4DR1 - chains A and T of the 21 polymer chains in the assembly; structure by X-ray diffraction, 3.60 A resolution.

# Chain A
Molecule: 16S rRNA
Source organism: Thermus thermophilus
Sequence (1522 nucleotides; each row starts with the number of its first residue; note: 42 numbers in that range are skipped by the numbering (no residue carries them; nothing is unmodelled there); a row labelled like 190A-190L holds insertion residues (190A, then the next letters in order); numbering starts at 0):
     0 UUUGUUGGAG AGUUUGAUCC UGGCUCAGGG UGAACGCUGG CGGCGUGCCU AAGACAUGCA
    60 AGUCGUGCGG G
    73 CCGCGGGGUU UU
    88 ACUCCG
    95 UGGUC
   101 AGCGGCGGAC GGGUGAGUAA CGCGUGGGU
  129A G
   130 ACCUACCCGG AAGAGGGGGA CAACCCGGGG AAACUCGGGC UAAUCCCCCA UGUGGACCCG
   190 C
190A-190L CCCUUGGGGUGU
   191 GUCCAAAGGG CUUU
   216 GCCCGCUUCC GGAUGGGCCC GCGUCCCAUC AGCUAGUUGG UGGGGUAAUG GCCCACCAAG
   276 GCGACGACGG GUAGCCGGUC UGAGAGGAUG GCCGGCCACA GGGGCACUGA GACACGGGCC
   336 CCACUCCUAC GGGAGGCAGC AGUUAGGAAU CUUCCGCAAU GGGCGCAAGC CUGACGGAGC
   396 GACGCCGCUU GGAGGAAGAA GCCCUUCGGG GUGUAAACUC CUGAA
   442 CCCGGGACGA AACCCCCGAC GA
   474 GGGGACUGAC GGUACCGGG
   494 GUAAUAGCGC CGGCCAACUC CGUGCCAGCA GCCGCGGUAA UACGGAGGGC GCGAGCGUUA
   554 CCCGGAUUCA CUGGGCGUAA AGGGCGUGUA GGCGGCCUGG GGCGUCCCAU GUGAAAGACC
   614 ACGGCUCAAC CGUGGGGGAG CGUGGGAUAC GCUCAGGCUA GACGGUGGGA GAGGGUGGUG
   674 GAAUUCCCGG AGUAGCGGUG AAAUGCGCAG AUACCGGGAG GAACGCCGAU GGCGAAGGCA
   734 GCCACCUGGU CCACCCGUGA CGCUGAGGCG CGAAAGCGUG GGGAGCAAAC CGGAUUAGAU
   794 ACCCGGGUAG UCCACGCCCU AAACGAUGCG CGCUAGGUCU CUGGGUCU
   848 CCUGGGGGCC GAAGCUAACG CGUUAAGCGC GCCGCCUGGG GAGUACGGCC GCAAGGCUGA
   908 AACUCAAAGG AAUUGACGGG GGCCCGCACA AGCGGUGGAG CAUGUGGUUU AAUUCGAAGX
   968 AACGCGAAGA ACCUUACCAG GCCUUGACAU GCUAGG
 1003A G
  1004 AACCCGGGUG AAAGCCUGGG GUGCCCC
1030A-1030D GCGA
  1031 GGGGAGCCCU AGCACAGGUG CUGCAUGGCC GUCGUCAGCU CGUGCCGUGA GGUGUUGGGU
  1091 UAAGUCCCGC AACGAGCGCA ACCCCCGCCG UUAGUUGCCA GCGGUUCGGC CGGGCACUCU
  1151 AACGGGACUG CCCGCGAAA
  1171 GCGGGAGGAA GGAGGGGACG ACGUCUGGUC AGCAUGGCCC UUACGGCCUG GGCGACACAC
  1231 GUGCUACAAU GCCCACUACA AAGCGAUGCC ACCCGGCAAC GGGGAGCUAA UCGCAAAAAG
  1291 GUGGGCCCAG UUCGGAUUGG GGUCUGCAAC CCGACCCCAU GAAGCCGGAA UCGCUAGUAA
  1351 UCGCGGAUCA G
 1361A C
  1362 CAUGCCGCGG UGAAUACGUU CCCGGGCCUU GUACACACXG CCXGUXACGC CAUGGGAGCG
  1422 GGCUCUACCC GAAGUCGCCG GG
  1446 AGCCUACGGG
  1459 CAGGCGCCGA GGGUAGGGCC CGUGACUGGG GCGAAGUCGU AACAAGGUAG CUGUACCGGA
  1519 AGGUGCGGCU GGAUCCACUC CUUUCU
Unresolved in the structure: 0-4, 1534-1538
Sequence notes: conflict C1534 (A2157 in M26923.1), A1535 (C2158 in M26923.1)
Modified residues: PSU (pseudouridine-5'-monophosphate) at position 516, 7MG (7N-methyl-8-hydroguanosine-5'-monophosphate) at position 527, M2G (N2-dimethylguanosine-5'-monophosphate) at position 966, 5MC (5-methylcytidine-5'-monophosphate) at position 967, 2MG (2N-methylguanosine-5'-monophosphate) at position 1207, 5MC (5-methylcytidine-5'-monophosphate) at position 1400, 4OC (4n,o2'-methylcytidine-5'-monophosphate) at position 1402, 5MC (5-methylcytidine-5'-monophosphate) at position 1404, 5MC (5-methylcytidine-5'-monophosphate) at position 1407, UR3 (3-methyluridine-5'-monophoshate) at position 1498, MA6 (6N-dimethyladenosine-5'-monophoshate) at position 1518, MA6 (6N-dimethyladenosine-5'-monophoshate) at position 1519, PSU (pseudouridine-5'-monophosphate) at position 1540, PSU (pseudouridine-5'-monophosphate) at position 1541
Bound ions: Mg2+ site 1 near U5 (its only coordinating residue here); Mg2+ site 2 near G21 (its only coordinating residue here); Mg2+ site 3 near G22 (its only coordinating residue here); Mg2+ site 4: G46, G394; Mg2+ site 5: C48, G115; Mg2+ site 6: C58, U387; Mg2+ site 7: A59, U387; Mg2+ site 8: G61, U62, G105; Mg2+ site 9 near G70 (its only coordinating residue here); Mg2+ site 10 near U90 (its only coordinating residue here); Mg2+ site 11 near C92 (its only coordinating residue here); Mg2+ site 12 near G107 (its only coordinating residue here); 102 more Mg2+ sites not listed

# Chain T
Molecule: 30S ribosomal protein S20
Source organism: Thermus thermophilus
UniProt: P80380 (RS20_THET8); residue numbers follow UniProt; this construct covers 1-106
Sequence (106 residues; row label = number of the first residue in the row):
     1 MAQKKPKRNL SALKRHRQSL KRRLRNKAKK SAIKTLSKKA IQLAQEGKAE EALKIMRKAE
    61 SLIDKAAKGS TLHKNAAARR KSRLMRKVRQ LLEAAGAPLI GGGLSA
Unresolved in the structure: 1-7

# How chain A and chain T interact
Contacting residue pairs (92):
  G102(A) with Arg17(T), salt bridge to the phosphate
  C103(A) with Lys14(T), salt bridge to the phosphate; Arg17(T), salt bridge to the phosphate; Lys21(T), hydrogen bond to the phosphate
  G104(A) with Lys14(T), hydrogen bond to the base; Gln18(T), hydrogen bond to the phosphate; Lys21(T), salt bridge to the phosphate
  G105(A) with Gln18(T), phosphate contact; Arg22(T), salt bridge to the phosphate
  C106(A) with Arg15(T), base contact
  G107(A) with Arg15(T), hydrogen bond to the base
  G108(A) with Ala12(T), base contact; Arg15(T), base contact
  C132(A) with Lys74(T), hydrogen bond to the phosphate; Asn75(T), hydrogen bond to the phosphate
  U133(A) with Lys74(T), salt bridge to the phosphate
  C175(A) with Arg25(T), sugar contact
  C176(A) with Lys29(T), salt bridge to the phosphate
  C177(A) with Lys65(T), salt bridge to the phosphate
  C178(A) with Lys65(T), salt bridge to the phosphate
  A185(A) with Glu60(T), base contact; Ala78(T), phosphate contact; Lys81(T), hydrogen bond to the base
  C186(A) with Ala78(T), sugar contact; Lys81(T), sugar contact; Ser82(T), hydrogen bond to the phosphate; Met85(T), hydrogen bond to the sugar
  C187(A) with Ser82(T), hydrogen bond to the phosphate; Met85(T), sugar contact; Arg89(T), hydrogen bond to the sugar; Leu104(T), base contact; Ser105(T), hydrogen bond to the base
  C188(A) with Arg89(T), hydrogen bond to the sugar; Ser105(T), base contact; Ala106(T), base contact
  U190L(A) with Ser105(T), hydrogen bond to the base
  G191(A) with Met85(T), base contact; Gly101(T), hydrogen bond to the sugar; Gly102(T), hydrogen bond to the sugar; Gly103(T), hydrogen bond to the base; Leu104(T), hydrogen bond to the sugar; Ser105(T), hydrogen bond to the base
  U192(A) with Arg57(T), sugar contact; Glu60(T), hydrogen bond to the sugar; Gly102(T), sugar contact; Gly103(T), sugar contact
  C193(A) with Glu60(T), sugar contact; Ser61(T), hydrogen bond to the phosphate; Asp64(T), hydrogen bond to the sugar
  C194(A) with Ser61(T), hydrogen bond to the phosphate; Asp64(T), sugar contact; Lys65(T), phosphate contact; Lys68(T), hydrogen bond to the sugar
  A195(A) with Lys65(T), phosphate contact; Lys68(T), hydrogen bond to the sugar
  U223(A) with Lys68(T), sugar contact
  G259(A) with Arg83(T), salt bridge to the phosphate; Lys87(T), salt bridge to the phosphate
  G260(A) with Arg83(T), hydrogen bond to the base
  U261(A) with Arg79(T), salt bridge to the phosphate; Arg80(T), salt bridge to the phosphate
  A262(A) with Lys74(T), sugar contact; Asn75(T), hydrogen bond to the sugar; Arg79(T), salt bridge to the phosphate
  A263(A) with Arg79(T), salt bridge to the phosphate
  C322(A) with Ser19(T), sugar contact; Arg23(T), sugar contact
  U323(A) with Ser19(T), sugar contact; Arg22(T), phosphate contact; Arg23(T), phosphate contact; Asn26(T), hydrogen bond to the phosphate
  G324(A) with Arg22(T), salt bridge to the phosphate; Asn26(T), hydrogen bond to the phosphate; Ser70(T), hydrogen bond to the phosphate
  A325(A) with Ser70(T), phosphate contact
  G332(A) with Leu10(T), phosphate contact
  G333(A) with His16(T), sugar contact
  A349(A) with Arg8(T), sugar contact
  U1436(A) with Arg23(T), salt bridge to the phosphate
  G1438(A) with Lys34(T), salt bridge to the phosphate
  C1439(A) with Lys38(T), salt bridge to the phosphate
  G1453(A) with Leu36(T), sugar contact; Lys39(T), hydrogen bond to the phosphate; Lys58(T), sugar contact
  G1454(A) with Thr35(T), phosphate contact; Lys39(T), salt bridge to the phosphate
  G1455(A) with Ala28(T), phosphate contact; Ser31(T), phosphate contact; Thr35(T), hydrogen bond to the phosphate
  C1459(A) with Lys27(T), salt bridge to the phosphate; Ser31(T), hydrogen bond to the phosphate
  A1460(A) with Lys27(T), salt bridge to the phosphate
Interface residues without a listed pair, chain A (51 interface residues in all): C131, C150, C174, G184, A196, G258, G331
Interface residues without a listed pair, chain T (53 interface residues in all): Ser11, Ala32, His73, Ala76, Arg86

# In short
Chain A and chain T form an interface of 51 and 53 residues respectively; the contacts include 33 hydrogen
bonds and 22 salt bridges. Among the polar pairs are G104(A)-Lys14(T), G107(A)-Arg15(T) and A185(A)-Lys81(T).
G46(A) and G394(A) form the Mg2+ site 4.
Here chain A is 16S rRNA and chain T is 30S ribosomal protein S20, both from Thermus thermophilus. Entry 4DR1
(Crystal structure of the apo 30S ribosomal subunit from Thermus thermophilus (HB8)) was determined by X-ray
diffraction, deposited together with 4DR2, 4DR3, 4DR4, 4DR5, 4DR6 and 4DR7.
